9F0Z - chains A and D of the 8 polymer chains in the assembly; structure by electron microscopy, 3.42 A resolution.

== Chain A ==
Molecule: T-strand DNA
Sequence (170 nucleotides; numbered 143 to -27; the number before each row is that of its first residue; the depositors numbered this strand downwards along its sequence, so these rows (ascending numbers) run in the REVERSE of the deposited 5'-to-3' order):
   -27 AACCACCAAG AGTGGTGGTT TTCGTGG
     1 TGTGGGGTGC GTTTTTGTTC AAAAACGACT AAAAAGAAAT ATTTATCTCA CAATACTTTT
    61 TAATCAAAGA GAATGAGAGA AATACTATAA ATTTTTTCGC CACAGCCGCG CCGATGTTGT
   121 TGCGCGGCTG TGGCAAAACA TCC
Disordered / not traced: 143, 142, 141, 140, 139, 138, 137, 136, 135, 134, 133, 132, 131, 130, 129, 128, 127, 126, 125, 124, 123, 122, 121, 120, 119, 118, 117, 116, 115, 114, 113, 112, 111, 110, 109, 108, 107, 106, 105, 104, 103, 102, 101, 100, 99, 98, 97, 96, 95, -3, -4, -5, -6, -7, -8, -9, -10, -11, -12, -13, -14, -15, -16, -17, -18, -19, -20, -21, -22, -23, -24, -25, -26, -27
Metal / ion sites: Mg2+: DG-1, DT1

== Chain D ==
Protein: Integration host factor subunit beta
From: Escherichia coli K-12
UniProt: P0A6Y1 (IHFB_ECOLI); numbering as in UniProt (aligned over 1-94)
Chain sequence (94 residues; each row starts with the number of its first residue):
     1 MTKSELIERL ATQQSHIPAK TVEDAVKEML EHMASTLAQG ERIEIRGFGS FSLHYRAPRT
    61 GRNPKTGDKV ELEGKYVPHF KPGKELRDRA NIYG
Curated features (UniProtKB/Swiss-Prot):
  - mutagenesis: Glu44 (E44G/K/V: Altered DNA-binding specificity)

== Interface between chain A and chain D ==
Pairs across the interface (26; chain A residue first):
  DA28(A) - Lys27(D)  salt bridge to the phosphate
  DC29(A) - Thr2(D)  hydrogen bond to the phosphate
  DC29(A) - Lys3(D)  hydrogen bond to the phosphate
  DC29(A) - Ser4(D)  hydrogen bond to the phosphate
  DT30(A) - Thr2(D)  hydrogen bond to the phosphate
  DG36(A) - Lys65(D)  sugar contact
  DA37(A) - Asn63(D)  hydrogen bond to the sugar
  DA37(A) - Pro64(D)  base contact
  DA37(A) - Lys65(D)  base contact
  DA37(A) - Leu72(D)  phosphate contact
  DA38(A) - Arg59(D)  salt bridge to the phosphate
  DA38(A) - Arg62(D)  sugar contact
  DA38(A) - Pro64(D)  base contact
  DA38(A) - Leu72(D)  phosphate contact
  DA38(A) - Lys75(D)  salt bridge to the phosphate
  DA39(A) - Arg59(D)  hydrogen bond to the phosphate
  DA50(A) - Arg42(D)  salt bridge to the phosphate
  DA50(A) - Ser50(D)  hydrogen bond to the phosphate
  DC51(A) - Arg42(D)  hydrogen bond to the phosphate
  DC51(A) - Glu44(D)  sugar contact
  DC51(A) - Arg46(D)  sugar contact
  DC51(A) - Gly47(D)  hydrogen bond to the phosphate
  DC51(A) - Gly83(D)  phosphate contact
  DC51(A) - Lys84(D)  hydrogen bond to the phosphate
  DA52(A) - Arg46(D)  base contact
  DA52(A) - Lys84(D)  phosphate contact
Also at the interface, not in a pair above, chain A (11 interface residues in all): DA53
Also at the interface, not in a pair above, chain D (20 interface residues in all): Glu23, Ile45

== Summary ==
11 residues of chain A and 20 residues of chain D are in contact, with 10 hydrogen bonds and 4 salt bridges.
Among the polar pairs are DA37(A)-Asn63(D), DC29(A)-Thr2(D) and DC29(A)-Lys3(D). UniProt lists one mutagenesis
site on chain D.
Here chain A is T-strand DNA and chain D is Integration host factor subunit beta (Escherichia coli K-12).
Entry 9F0Z (CryoEM structure of the F plasmid relaxosome with truncated TraI1-863 in its TE mode, derived from
...) was determined by electron microscopy, deposited together with 9F0X, 9F0Y, 9F10, 9F11 and 9F12.
